PDB entry 5QZI | X-ray diffraction, 1.51 A resolution | chains A and B

# Chain A
Name: Pre-mRNA-splicing factor 8
From: Saccharomyces cerevisiae (strain ATCC 204508 / S288c)
Notes: fragment: yPrp8 RNaseH
UniProtKB: P33334 (PRP8_YEAST); residues 1836-2090 here = UniProt positions 1836-2090
Sequence (258 residues; each row starts with the number of its first residue):
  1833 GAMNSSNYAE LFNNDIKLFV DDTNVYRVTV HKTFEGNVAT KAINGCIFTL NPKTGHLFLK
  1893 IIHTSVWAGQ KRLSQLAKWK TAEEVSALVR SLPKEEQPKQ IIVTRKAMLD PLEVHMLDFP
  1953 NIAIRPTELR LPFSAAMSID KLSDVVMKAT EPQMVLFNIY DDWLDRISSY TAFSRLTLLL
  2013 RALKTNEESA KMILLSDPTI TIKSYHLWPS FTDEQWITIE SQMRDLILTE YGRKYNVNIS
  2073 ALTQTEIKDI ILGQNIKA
Disordered / not traced: 2070-2090
Construct notes: expression tag (1833-1835)

# Chain B
Name: A1 cistron-splicing factor AAR2
From: Saccharomyces cerevisiae (strain ATCC 204508 / S288c)
Notes: fragment: GAMA - Aar2(1-152) - SSSSS - Aar2(171-317); engineered mutation(s): L153_D170delinsSSSSS
UniProtKB: P32357 (AAR2_YEAST); numbering as in UniProt; present here: 1-152, 171-317
Sequence (308 residues; numbered -3 to 317; 13 numbers in that range are skipped by the numbering (no residue carries them; nothing is unmodelled there); the number before each row is that of its first residue; numbers below 1 keep their minus sign (Gly-3 is residue -3)):
    -3 GAMAMNTVPF TSAPIEVTIG IDQYSFNVKE NQPFHGIKDI PIGHVHVIHF QHADNSSMRY
    57 GYWFDCRMGN FYIQYDPKDG LYKMMEERDG AKFENIVHNF KERQMMVSYP KIDEDDTWYN
   117 LTEFVQMDKI RKIVRKDENQ FSYVDSSMTT VQENEL
   166 SSSSSDPAHS LNYTVINFKS REAIRPGHEM EDFLDKSYYL NTVMLQGIFK NSSNYFGELQ
   226 FAFLNAMFFG NYGSSLQWHA MIELICSSAT VPKHMLDKLD EILYYQIKTL PEQYSDILLN
   286 ERVWNICLYS SFQKNSLHNT EKIMENKYPE LL
Disordered / not traced: -3 to 0, 166-169
Construct notes: expression tag (-3 to 0); linker (166-170)
Curated features (UniProtKB/Swiss-Prot):
  - region: Leu261 to Ile282 (Leucine-zipper)
  - modified residue: Ser253 (Phosphoserine), Thr274 (Phosphothreonine)

# Interface between chain A and chain B
Pairs across the interface (17):
  Gln1907(A) - Met195(B)
  Gln1907(A) - Leu199(B)
  Leu1908(A) - Met195(B)  hydrophobic
  Trp1911(A) - Glu194(B)
  Trp1911(A) - Met195(B)
  Trp1911(A) - Phe198(B)  hydrophobic
  Asp1942(A) - Lys184(B)  salt bridge
  Asp1942(A) - Phe198(B)
  Glu1945(A) - Lys184(B)  salt bridge
  Val1946(A) - Ile189(B)  hydrophobic
  Val1946(A) - Glu194(B)
  Val1946(A) - Phe198(B)  hydrophobic
  His1947(A) - Glu194(B)
  Leu1949(A) - Lys184(B)
  Leu1949(A) - Ser185(B)
  Leu1949(A) - Arg186(B)
  Asp1950(A) - Arg186(B)  salt bridge

# Summary
The interface between chain A and chain B involves 9 residues on one side and 8 on the other, with 3 salt
bridges. Polar contacts include Asp1942(A)-Lys184(B), Glu1945(A)-Lys184(B) and Asp1950(A)-Arg186(B).
Here chain A is Pre-mRNA-splicing factor 8 and chain B is A1 cistron-splicing factor AAR2, both from
Saccharomyces cerevisiae (strain ATCC 204508 / S288c). Entry 5QZI (PanDDA analysis group deposition --
Auto-refined data of Aar2/RNaseH for ground state model 33) was determined by X-ray diffraction (same
publication as 5QY1, 5QY2, 5QY3, 5QY4, 5QY5, 5QY6 and 128 further entries).
